Entry 6SD5 (electron microscopy, 3.10 A resolution); this record covers chains A and C of the 22 polymer chains in the assembly.

== Chain A (and C) ==
Molecule: Flagellar M-ring protein
Organism: Salmonella enterica subsp. enterica serovar Typhimurium
Notes: chain C of this document is another copy of the same molecule, construct and numbering; everything in this record applies to it too
UniProtKB: P15928 (FLIF_SALTY); residues 1-560 here = UniProt positions 1-560
Sequence (560 residues; row label = number of the first residue in the row):
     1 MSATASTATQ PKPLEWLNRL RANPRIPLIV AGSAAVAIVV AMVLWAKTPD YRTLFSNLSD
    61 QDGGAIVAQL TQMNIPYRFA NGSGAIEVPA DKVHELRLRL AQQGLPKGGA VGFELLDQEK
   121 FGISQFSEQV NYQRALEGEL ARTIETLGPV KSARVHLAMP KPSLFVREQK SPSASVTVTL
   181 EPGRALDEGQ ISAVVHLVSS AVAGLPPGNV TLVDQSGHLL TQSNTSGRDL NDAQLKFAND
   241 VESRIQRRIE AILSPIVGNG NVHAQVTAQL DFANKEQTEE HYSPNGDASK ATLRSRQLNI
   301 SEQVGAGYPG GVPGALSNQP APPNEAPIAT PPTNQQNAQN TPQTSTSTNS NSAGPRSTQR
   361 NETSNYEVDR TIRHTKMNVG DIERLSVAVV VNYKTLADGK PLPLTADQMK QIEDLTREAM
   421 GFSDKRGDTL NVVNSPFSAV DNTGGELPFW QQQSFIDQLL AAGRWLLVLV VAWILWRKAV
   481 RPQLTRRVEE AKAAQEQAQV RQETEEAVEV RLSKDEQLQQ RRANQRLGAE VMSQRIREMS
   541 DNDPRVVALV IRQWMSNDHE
Disordered / not traced: 1-124, 161-170, 223-560

== How chain A and chain C interact ==
Pairs across the interface - 38 pairs, chain A then chain C:
  Glu128(A) - Phe126(C)
  Glu128(A) - Ser127(C)
  Gln129(A) - Phe126(C)
  Tyr132(A) - Phe126(C)  hydrophobic
  Tyr132(A) - Val130(C)  hydrophobic
  Tyr132(A) - Gln133(C)
  Glu139(A) - Glu137(C)
  Glu139(A) - His156(C)  salt bridge
  Arg142(A) - Arg154(C)
  Thr143(A) - Arg154(C)
  Thr143(A) - His156(C)
  Leu147(A) - Val213(C)  hydrophobic
  Leu147(A) - Asp214(C)
  Leu147(A) - Gln215(C)
  Leu147(A) - Ser216(C)
  Leu147(A) - Gly217(C)
  Gly148(A) - Gln215(C)  hydrogen bond (backbone-backbone)
  Gln190(A) - Ser216(C)
  Gln190(A) - Gly217(C)
  Ala193(A) - Val213(C)
  Ala193(A) - Gly217(C)
  Ala193(A) - His218(C)
  His196(A) - Thr211(C)
  His196(A) - Leu219(C)
  Leu197(A) - Ser175(C)
  Leu197(A) - Thr177(C)
  Ser200(A) - Ala158(C)
  Ser200(A) - Ser173(C)
  Ser200(A) - Ala174(C)
  Ser200(A) - Ser175(C)
  Ser200(A) - Asn209(C)
  Ser200(A) - Thr211(C)  hydrogen bond
  Ala201(A) - His156(C)
  Ala201(A) - Leu157(C)
  Ala201(A) - Ala158(C)
  Ala201(A) - Ser175(C)
  Val202(A) - Ala158(C)
  Ala203(A) - Ala158(C)
Also at the interface, not in a pair above, chain A (19 interface residues in all): Leu140, Thr146, Ser192
Also at the interface, not in a pair above, chain C (24 interface residues in all): Pro160, Val176

== Overview ==
19 residues of chain A face 24 of chain C across their interface; the contacts include 2 hydrogen bonds and 1
salt bridge. Polar pairs include Glu139(A)-His156(C), Ser200(A)-Thr211(C) and Gly148(A)-Gln215(C).
Both chains are Flagellar M-ring protein (Salmonella enterica subsp. enterica serovar Typhimurium). Entry 6SD5
(Structure of the RBM2 inner ring of Salmonella flagella MS-ring protein FliF with 22-fold symmetry applied)
was determined by electron microscopy together with 6SCN, 6SD1, 6SD2, 6SD3 and 6SD4 from the same study.
